PDB entry 2OCL | X-ray diffraction, 1.90 A resolution | chain A

# Chain A
Molecule: Valacyclovir hydrolase
From: Homo sapiens
Notes: EC 3.1.-.-
UniProt: Q86WA6 (BPHL_HUMAN); residues 21-274 here correspond to UniProt positions 38-291 (UniProt number = residue number + 17)
Sequence (254 residues; numbered 21 to 274; the number before each row is that of its first residue):
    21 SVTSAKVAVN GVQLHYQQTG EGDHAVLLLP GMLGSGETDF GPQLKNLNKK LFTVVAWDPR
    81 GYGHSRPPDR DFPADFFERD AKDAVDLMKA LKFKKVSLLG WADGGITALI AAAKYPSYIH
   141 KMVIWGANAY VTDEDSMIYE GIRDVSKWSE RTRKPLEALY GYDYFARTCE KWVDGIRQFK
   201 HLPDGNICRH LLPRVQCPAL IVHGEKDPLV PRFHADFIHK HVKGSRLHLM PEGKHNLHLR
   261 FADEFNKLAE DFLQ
Construct notes: engineered mutation A122 (Ser139 in Q86WA6)
Metal / ion sites: Mn2+: E57, D78; Mg2+ near D204 (its only coordinating residue here)
Swiss-Prot annotation at these positions:
  - active site (Charge relay system): D227, H255
  - binding site (Mg(2+)): D204
  - site: D123 (Binding of alpha-amino group of substrate)
  - modified residue: K69 (N6-acetyllysine), K102 (N6-acetyllysine), K109 (N6-acetyllysine), K167 (N6-succinyllysine), K174 (N6-acetyllysine), K200 (N6-acetyllysine), K226 (N6-acetyllysine), K243 (N6-acetyllysine), K254 (N6-acetyllysine)
From the paper describing this entry:
  - mutagenesis - S122A, D227N, H255A: abolished catalytic activity
  - catalytic residues: D227, H255
  - mutagenesis - D106N, D123A: abolished catalytic activity on alpha-amino acid benzyl esters
  - mutagenesis - D106N: increased catalytic activity on alpha-hydroxyl acid esters
  - specificity-determining residues: D123

# Overview
E57 and D78 coordinate Mn2+. UniProt lists active-site residues D227 and H255 and Mg2+-binding residue D204.
The paper reports catalytic residues D227 and H255; S122A, D227N and H255A abolish catalytic activity; 5
substitutions were tested in all.
Chain A is Valacyclovir hydrolase (Homo sapiens); the structure, Crystal structure of valacyclovir hydrolase
S122A mutant, was determined by X-ray diffraction (same publication as 2OCG, 2OCI and 2OCK).
